7PIK - chains A and L of the 7 polymer chains in the assembly; structure by electron microscopy, 2.68 A resolution.

# Chain A
Name: Transposon Tn7 transposition protein TnsB
From: Escherichia coli
UniProt: P13989 (TNSB_ECOLX); residue numbers follow UniProt; this construct covers 1-702
Amino-acid sequence (703 residues; each row starts with the number of its first residue; numbering starts at 0):
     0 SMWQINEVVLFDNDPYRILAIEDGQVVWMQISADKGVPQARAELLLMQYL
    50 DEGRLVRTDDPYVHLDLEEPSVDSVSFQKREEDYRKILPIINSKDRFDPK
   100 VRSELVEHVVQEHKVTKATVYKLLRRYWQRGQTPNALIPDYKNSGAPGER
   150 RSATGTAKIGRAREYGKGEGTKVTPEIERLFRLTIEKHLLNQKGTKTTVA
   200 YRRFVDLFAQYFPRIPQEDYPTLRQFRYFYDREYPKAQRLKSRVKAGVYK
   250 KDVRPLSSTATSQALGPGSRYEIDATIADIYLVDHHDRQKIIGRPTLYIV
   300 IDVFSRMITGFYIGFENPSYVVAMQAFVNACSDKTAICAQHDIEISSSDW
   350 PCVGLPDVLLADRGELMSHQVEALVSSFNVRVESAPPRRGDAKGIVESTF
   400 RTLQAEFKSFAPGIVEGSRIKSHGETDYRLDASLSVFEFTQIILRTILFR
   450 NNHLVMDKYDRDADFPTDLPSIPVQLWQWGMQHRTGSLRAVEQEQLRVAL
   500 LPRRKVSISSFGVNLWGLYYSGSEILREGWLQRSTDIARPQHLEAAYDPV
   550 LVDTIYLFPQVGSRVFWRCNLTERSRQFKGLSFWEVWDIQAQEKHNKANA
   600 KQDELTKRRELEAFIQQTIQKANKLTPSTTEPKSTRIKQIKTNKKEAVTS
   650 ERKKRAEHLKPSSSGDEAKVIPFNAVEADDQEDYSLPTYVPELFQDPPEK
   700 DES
Disordered / not traced: 0, 152-702
Sequence notes: expression tag (0)
Swiss-Prot annotation at these positions:
  - DNA-binding region: Val105 to Arg124 (H-T-H motif)
  - region: Tyr140 to Val172 (Linker 1), Pro234 to Gly267 (Linker 2)
  - mutagenesis: Leu43 (L43W: Binds dsDNA less well, 80% reduction in transposition efficiency), Lys99 to Arg101 (Reduced DNA-binding, loss of transposition), Thr115 to Thr118 (Reduced DNA-binding, loss of transposition), Lys116 (K116A: Nearly wild-type DNA-binding, 50% transposition efficiency), Tyr120 to Lys121 (Reduced DNA-binding, loss of transposition), Arg124 to Arg125 (Reduced DNA-binding, loss of transposition), Pro133 (P133W: Binds dsDNA less well, 50% reduction in transposition efficiency), Ser143 to Arg150 (Reduced DNA-binding, loss of transposition), Lys157 (K157A: Nearly wild-type DNA-binding, only 10% transposition efficiency), Arg160 (R160A: Nearly wild-type DNA-binding, only 25% transposition efficiency), Arg223 (R223A: Reduced DNA-binding, loss of transposition), Gln224 to Arg226 (Reduced DNA-binding, loss of transposition), 13 further mutagenesis entries in UniProt
What the authors report for this chain:
  - catalytic residues: Asp273, Asp361, Glu396 (citing earlier work)
  - self-association interface (contacts with another copy of this molecule): Leu43, Pro133
  - binding site for Right end fragment of Tn7 transposon: Lys34, Gly35, Arg101, Ser102, Lys116, Tyr120, Tyr140, Ser143, Gly147, Arg150, Lys157, Arg162, Glu163, Thr221, Arg223, Gln224, Tyr227
  - binding site for Right end fragment of Tn7 transposon (chain L): Arg160, Thr196, Thr197, Arg201, Arg226
  - mutagenesis - K116A: decreased growth
  - mutagenesis - L43W, K116A, P133W, K157A, L525W: decreased binding to Right end fragment of Tn7 transposon
  - mutagenesis - R160A: unchanged binding to Right end fragment of Tn7 transposon

# Chain L
Molecule: Right end fragment of Tn7 transposon
Sequence (70 nucleotides; row label = number of the first residue in the row):
     1 TGTGGGCGGACAATAAAGTCTTAAACTGAACAAAATAGATCTAAACTATG
    51 ACAATAAAGTCTTAAACTAG
Disordered / not traced: 1-7

# How chain A and chain L interact
Pairs across the interface - 21 pairs, chain A then chain L:
  Lys78(A) - DC20(L)  phosphate contact
  Lys78(A) - DT21(L)  salt bridge to the phosphate
  Thr115(A) - DT22(L)  hydrogen bond to the phosphate
  Thr118(A) - DT21(L)  sugar contact
  Thr118(A) - DT22(L)  hydrogen bond to the phosphate
  Lys121(A) - DC20(L)  phosphate contact
  Lys121(A) - DT21(L)  salt bridge to the phosphate
  Arg125(A) - DC20(L)  salt bridge to the phosphate
  Pro138(A) - DC20(L)  phosphate contact
  Asp139(A) - DT19(L)  sugar contact
  Asp139(A) - DC20(L)  hydrogen bond to the phosphate
  Tyr140(A) - DC20(L)  sugar contact
  Asn142(A) - DG18(L)  sugar contact
  Asn142(A) - DT19(L)  phosphate contact
  Ser143(A) - DG18(L)  base contact
  Gly144(A) - DA17(L)  hydrogen bond to the base
  Gly144(A) - DG18(L)  sugar contact
  Ala145(A) - DA17(L)  phosphate contact
  Arg150(A) - DA15(L)  base contact
  Arg150(A) - DA16(L)  hydrogen bond to the base
  Arg150(A) - DA17(L)  phosphate contact
Other interface residues (no listed pair), chain A (15 interface residues in all): Lys113, Val114
Other interface residues (no listed pair), chain L (9 interface residues in all): DA23

# Summary
The interface between chain A and chain L involves 15 residues on one side and 9 on the other, with 5 hydrogen
bonds and 3 salt bridges. Polar pairs include Gly144(A)-DA17(L), Arg150(A)-DA16(L) and Thr115(A)-DT22(L). The
paper reports catalytic residues Asp273(A), Asp361(A) and Glu396(A); L43W, K116A and P133W of chain A, among
others, reduce binding to Right end fragment of Tn7 transposon; 6 substitutions were tested in all.
Chain A is Transposon Tn7 transposition protein TnsB (Escherichia coli) and chain L is Right end fragment of
Tn7 transposon; the structure, Cryo-EM structure of E. coli TnsB in complex with right end fragment of Tn7
transposon, was determined by electron microscopy.
